PDB entry 6WGE | electron microscopy, 3.90 A resolution | chains A and E of the 6 polymer chains in the assembly

Chain A:
Name: Structural maintenance of chromosomes protein 1A
Source organism: Homo sapiens
UniProtKB: Q14683 (SMC1A_HUMAN); residues 1-1233 here = UniProt positions 1-1233
Chain sequence (1233 residues; numbered 1 to 1233; the number before each row is that of its first residue):
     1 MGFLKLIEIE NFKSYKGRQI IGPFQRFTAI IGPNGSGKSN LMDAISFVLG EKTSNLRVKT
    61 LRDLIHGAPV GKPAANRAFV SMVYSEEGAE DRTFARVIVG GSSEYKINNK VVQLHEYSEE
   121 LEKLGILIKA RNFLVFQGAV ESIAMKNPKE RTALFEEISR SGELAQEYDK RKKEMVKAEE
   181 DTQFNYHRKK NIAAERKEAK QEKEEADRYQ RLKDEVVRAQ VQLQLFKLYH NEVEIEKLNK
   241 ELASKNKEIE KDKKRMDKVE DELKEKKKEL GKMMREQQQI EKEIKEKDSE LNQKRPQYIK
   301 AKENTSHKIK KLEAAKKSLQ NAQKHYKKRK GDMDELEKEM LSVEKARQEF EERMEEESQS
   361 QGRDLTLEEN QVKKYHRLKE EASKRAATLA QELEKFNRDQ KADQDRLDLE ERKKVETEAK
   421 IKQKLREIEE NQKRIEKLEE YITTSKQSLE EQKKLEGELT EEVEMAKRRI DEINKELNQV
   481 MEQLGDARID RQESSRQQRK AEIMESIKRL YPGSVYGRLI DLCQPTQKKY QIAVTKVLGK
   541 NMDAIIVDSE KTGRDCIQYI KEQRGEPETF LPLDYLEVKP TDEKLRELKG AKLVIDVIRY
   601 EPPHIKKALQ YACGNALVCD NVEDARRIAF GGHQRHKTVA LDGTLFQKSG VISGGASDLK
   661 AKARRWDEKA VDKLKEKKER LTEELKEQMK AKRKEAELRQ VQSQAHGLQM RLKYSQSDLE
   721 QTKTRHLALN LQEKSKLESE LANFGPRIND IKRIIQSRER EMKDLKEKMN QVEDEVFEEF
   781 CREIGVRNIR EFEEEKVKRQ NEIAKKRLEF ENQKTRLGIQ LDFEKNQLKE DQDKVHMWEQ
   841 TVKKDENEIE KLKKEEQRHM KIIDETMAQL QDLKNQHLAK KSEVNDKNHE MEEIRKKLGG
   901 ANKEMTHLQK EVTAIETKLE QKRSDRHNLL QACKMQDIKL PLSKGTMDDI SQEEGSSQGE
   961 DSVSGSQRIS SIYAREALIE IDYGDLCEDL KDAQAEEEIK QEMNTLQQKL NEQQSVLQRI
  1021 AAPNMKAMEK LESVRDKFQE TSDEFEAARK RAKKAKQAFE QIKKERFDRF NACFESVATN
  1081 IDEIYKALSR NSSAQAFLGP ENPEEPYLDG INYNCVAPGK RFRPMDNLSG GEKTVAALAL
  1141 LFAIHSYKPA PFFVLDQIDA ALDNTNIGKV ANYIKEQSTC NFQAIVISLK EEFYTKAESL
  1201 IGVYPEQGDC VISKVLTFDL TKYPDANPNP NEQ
Disordered / not traced: 1, 200-1033, 1226-1233
Construct notes: engineered mutation Gln1157 (Glu in Q14683)
Swiss-Prot annotation at these positions:
  - binding site (ATP): Gly32 to Ser39
  - modified residue: Ser358 (Phosphoserine), Ser360 (Phosphoserine), Lys648 (N6-acetyllysine), Lys713 (N6-acetyllysine), Ser957 (Phosphoserine), Ser962 (Phosphoserine), Ser966 (Phosphoserine), Ser970 (Phosphoserine), Lys1037 (N6-acetyllysine)
  - natural variant: Val58 to Arg62 (deletion: In CDLS2), Phe133 (F133V: In CDLS2), Glu141 (E141K: In CDLS2), Arg171 to Gln1233 (deletion: In DEE85), Arg196 (R196H: In CDLS2), Lys268 (deletion: In CDLS2), Ser306 (deletion: In CDLS2), Arg398 (R398G: In CDLS2; R398Q: In CDLS2), Glu493 (E493A: In CDLS2), Arg496 (R496C: In CDLS2; R496H: In CDLS2), Arg499 to Gln1233 (deletion: In DEE85), Gln531 to Gln1233 (deletion: In DEE85), 20 further natural variant entries in UniProt
  - mutagenesis: Ser957 (S957A: Reduces phosphorylation and the S-phase checkpoint activation. Abolishes S-phase activation; when associated with A-966), Ser966 (S966A: Reduces phosphorylation and the S-phase checkpoint activation. Increases sensitivity to DNA methylation. Abolishes S-phase activation; when associated with A-957)
Bound ions: Mg2+: Gln137 (together with AMP-PNP)
Ligand contacts:
  - AMP-PNP (ANP; phosphoaminophosphonic acid-adenylate ester), molecule 1: Lys13, Ser14, Gly32, Pro33, Asn34, Gly35, Ser36, Gly37, Lys38, Ser39, Asn40, Arg57, Asp63, Leu64, Ile65, His66, Gly67, Pro69, Gln137, Cys1210, Val1211
  - AMP-PNP (ANP), molecule 2: Lys1120, Arg1123, Asn1127, Leu1128, Ser1129, Gly1130, Gly1131, Glu1132

Chain E:
Name: Nipped-B-like protein
Source organism: Homo sapiens
UniProtKB: Q6KC79 (NIPBL_HUMAN); numbering as in UniProt (aligned over 1163-2804)
Chain sequence (1642 residues; row label = number of the first residue in the row):
  1163 PSLSEVARKM KKKEKQKKRK AYEPKLTPEE MMDSSTFKRF TASIENILDN LEDMDFTAFG
  1223 DDDEIPQELL LGKHQLNELG SESAKIKAMG IMDKLSTDKT VKVLNILEKN IQDGSKLSTL
  1283 LNHNNDTEEE ERLWRDLIME RVTKSADACL TTINIMTSPN MPKAVYIEDV IERVIQYTKF
  1343 HLQNTLYPQY DPVYRLDPHG GGLLSSKAKR AKCSTHKQRV IVMLYNKVCD IVSSLSELLE
  1403 IQLLTDTTIL QVSSMGITPF FVENVSELQL CAIKLVTAVF SRYEKHRQLI LEEIFTSLAR
  1463 LPTSKRSLRN FRLNSSDMDG EPMYIQMVTA LVLQLIQCVV HLPSSEKDSN AEEDSNKKID
  1523 QDVVITNSYE TAMRTAQNFL SIFLKKCGSK QGEEDYRPLF ENFVQDLLST VNKPEWPAAE
  1583 LLLSLLGRLL VHQFSNKSTE MALRVASLDY LGTVAARLRK DAVTSKMDQG SIERILKQVS
  1643 GGEDEIQQLQ KALLDYLDEN TETDPSLVFS RKFYIAQWFR DTTLETEKAM KSQKDEESSE
  1703 GTHHAKEIET TGQIMHRAEN RKKFLRSIIK TTPSQFSTLK MNSDTVDYDD ACLIVRYLAS
  1763 MRPFAQSFDI YLTQILRVLG ENAIAVRTKA MKCLSEVVAV DPSILARLDM QRGVHGRLMD
  1823 NSTSVREAAV ELLGRFVLCR PQLAEQYYDM LIERILDTGI SVRKRVIKIL RDICIEQPTF
  1883 PKITEMCVKM IRRVNDEEGI KKLVNETFQK LWFTPTPHND KEAMTRKILN ITDVVAACRD
  1943 TGYDWFEQLL QNLLKSEEDS SYKPVKKACT QLVDNLVEHI LKYEESLADS DNKGVNSGRL
  2003 VACITTLFLF SKIRPQLMVK HAMTMQPYLT TKCSTQNDFM VICNVAKILE LVVPLMEHPS
  2063 ETFLATIEED LMKLIIKYGM TVVQHCVSCL GAVVNKVTQN FKFVWACFNR YYGAISKLKS
  2123 QHQEDPNNTS LLTNKPALLR SLFTVGALCR HFDFDLEDFK GNSKVNIKDK VLELLMYFTK
  2183 HSDEEVQTKA IIGLGFAFIQ HPSLMFEQEV KNLYNNILSD KNSSVNLKIQ VLKNLQTYLQ
  2243 EEDTRMQQAD RDWKKVAKQE DLKEMGDVSS GMSSSIMQLY LKQVLEAFFH TQSSVRHFAL
  2303 NVIALTLNQG LIHPVQCVPY LIAMGTDPEP AMRNKADQQL VEIDKKYAGF IHMKAVAGMK
  2363 MSYQVQQAIN TCLKDPVRGF RQDESSSALC SHLYSMIRGN RQHRRAFLIS LLNLFDDTAK
  2423 TDVTMLLYIA DNLACFPYQT QEEPLFIMHH IDITLSVSGS NLLQSFKESM VKDKRKERKS
  2483 SPSKENESSD SEEEVSRPRK SRKRVDSDSD SDSEDDINSV MKCLPENSAP LIEFANVSQG
  2543 ILLLLMLKQH LKNLCGFSDS KIQKYSPSES AKVYDKAINR KTGVHFHPKQ TLDFLRSDMA
  2603 NSKITEEVKR SIVKQYLDFK LLMEHLDPDE EEEEGEVSAS TNARNKAITS LLGGGSPKNN
  2663 TAAETEDDES DGEDRGGGTS GSLRRSKRNS DSTELAAQMN ESVDVMDVIA ICCPKYKDRP
  2723 QIARVVQKTS SGFSVQWMAG SYSGSWTEAK RRDGRKLVPW VDTIKESDII YKKIALTSAN
  2783 KLTNKVVQTL RSLYAAKDGT SS
Disordered / not traced: 1163-1192, 1217-1230, 1281-1292, 1358-1379, 1476-1483, 1506-1523, 1630-1645, 1691-1707, 1730-1745, 1988-1997, 2373-2388, 2472-2532, 2629-2804
Swiss-Prot annotation at these positions:
  - modified residue: Thr1189 (Phosphothreonine), Ser1197 (Phosphoserine), Ser2493 (Phosphoserine), Ser2509 (Phosphoserine), Ser2511 (Phosphoserine), Ser2513 (Phosphoserine), Ser2515 (Phosphoserine), Ser2652 (Phosphoserine), Ser2658 (Phosphoserine), Thr2667 (Phosphothreonine), Ser2672 (Phosphoserine)
  - natural variant: Ile1206 (I1206V; deletion: In CDLS1), Glu1207 (E1207K: In CDLS1), Ala1246 (A1246G: In CDLS1), Cys1311 (C1311R: In CDLS1), Leu1312 (L1312P: In CDLS1), His1343 (H1343P: In CDLS1), Leu1348 (L1348R: In CDLS1), Val1441 (V1441L: In CDLS1), Val1625 (V1625F: In CDLS1), Ile1637 (I1637L: In CDLS1), Glu1647 (E1647K: In a breast cancer sample), Asn1722 (N1722H: In CDLS1), 16 further natural variant entries in UniProt

Interface between chain A and chain E:
Pairs across the interface (38; chain A residue first):
  Glu179(A) - Val2459(E)
  Thr182(A) - Val2459(E)
  Gln183(A) - Gln2565(E)  hydrogen bond
  Tyr186(A) - Ser2462(E)
  Tyr186(A) - Met2625(E)  hydrogen bond
  His187(A) - Asp2561(E)  salt bridge
  His187(A) - Gln2565(E)
  Lys190(A) - Met2625(E)
  Lys190(A) - His2627(E)
  Phe1045(A) - Ser2462(E)
  Glu1046(A) - Gln2466(E)
  Arg1049(A) - Ser2462(E)  hydrogen bond (side chain-backbone)
  Arg1049(A) - Asn2463(E)
  Arg1049(A) - Gln2466(E)  hydrogen bond
  Lys1086(A) - Gln2280(E)
  Asn1091(A) - Asp2269(E)  hydrogen bond
  Ser1092(A) - Gln2280(E)
  Ser1093(A) - Gly2273(E)
  Gln1095(A) - Gln2280(E)  hydrogen bond
  Gln1095(A) - Leu2313(E)
  Gln1095(A) - Ile2314(E)
  Phe1097(A) - His2315(E)
  Phe1097(A) - Val2317(E)
  Pro1100(A) - Met2355(E)
  Glu1101(A) - His2354(E)  salt bridge
  Pro1103(A) - Met2355(E)
  Glu1104(A) - Leu2416(E)
  Asn1114(A) - His2315(E)
  Asn1114(A) - Phe2352(E)
  Lys1120(A) - Met2267(E)
  Arg1121(A) - Asn2310(E)
  Arg1121(A) - Gln2311(E)  hydrogen bond (side chain-backbone)
  Arg1121(A) - Gly2312(E)
  Phe1122(A) - Gly2312(E)
  Phe1122(A) - His2315(E)
  Phe1122(A) - Pro2316(E)
  Phe1122(A) - Tyr2349(E)
  Pro1124(A) - Tyr2349(E)  hydrophobic
Also at the interface, not in a pair above, chain A (29 interface residues in all): Ala194, Lys1053, Ala1094, Asn1112, Gly1119
Also at the interface, not in a pair above, chain E (31 interface residues in all): Ser2272, Ser2276, Ser2277, Ile2455, Ser2458, Leu2628

In short:
Chain A and chain E form an interface of 29 and 31 residues respectively; the contacts include 7 hydrogen
bonds and 2 salt bridges. Polar contacts include His187(A)-Asp2561(E), Glu1101(A)-His2354(E) and
Gln183(A)-Gln2565(E). Bound to chain A: AMP-PNP.
Here chain A is Structural maintenance of chromosomes protein 1A and chain E is Nipped-B-like protein, both
from Homo sapiens. Entry 6WGE (Cryo-EM structure of human Cohesin-NIPBL-DNA complex without STAG1) was
determined by electron microscopy, deposited together with 6WG3 and 6WG6.
